Entry 1QJ8 (X-ray diffraction, 1.90 A resolution); this record covers chain A.

Chain A:
Protein: Outer membrane protein X
Source organism: Escherichia coli
UniProt: P36546 (OMPX_ECOLI); residues 1-148 here correspond to UniProt positions 24-171 (UniProt number = residue number + 23)
Amino-acid sequence (148 residues; each row starts with the number of its first residue):
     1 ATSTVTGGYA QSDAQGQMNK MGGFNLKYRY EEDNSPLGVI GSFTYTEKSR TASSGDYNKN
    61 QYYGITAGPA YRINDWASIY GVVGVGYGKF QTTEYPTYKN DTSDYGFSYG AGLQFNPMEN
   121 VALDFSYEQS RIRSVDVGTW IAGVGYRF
Sequence notes: engineered mutation Asn100 (His123 in P36546)
Ion coordination: platinum(II) di-chloride Pt: Met18, Met21
Ligand contacts:
  - platinum(II) di-chloride (PCL), molecule 1: Met18, Asn19, Met21, Lys48, Asn60
  - platinum(II) di-chloride (PCL), molecule 2: Pro117, Met118, Val121

Overview:
Ligands of chain A: platinum(II) di-chloride. Met18 and Met21 form the platinum(II) di-chloride Pt site.
Chain A is Outer membrane protein X (Escherichia coli); the structure, Crystal structure of the outer membrane
protein ompx from escherichia coli, was determined by X-ray diffraction (same publication as 1QJ9).
